7QWP - chains D and M of the 8 polymer chains in the assembly; structure by electron microscopy, 3.40 A resolution.

[Chain D]
Protein: DNA-directed RNA polymerase subunit beta'
Organism: Escherichia coli K-12
Notes: EC 2.7.7.6
Reference sequence: P0A8T7 (RPOC_ECOLI); numbering as in UniProt (aligned over 1-1407)
Sequence (1407 residues; row label = number of the first residue in the row):
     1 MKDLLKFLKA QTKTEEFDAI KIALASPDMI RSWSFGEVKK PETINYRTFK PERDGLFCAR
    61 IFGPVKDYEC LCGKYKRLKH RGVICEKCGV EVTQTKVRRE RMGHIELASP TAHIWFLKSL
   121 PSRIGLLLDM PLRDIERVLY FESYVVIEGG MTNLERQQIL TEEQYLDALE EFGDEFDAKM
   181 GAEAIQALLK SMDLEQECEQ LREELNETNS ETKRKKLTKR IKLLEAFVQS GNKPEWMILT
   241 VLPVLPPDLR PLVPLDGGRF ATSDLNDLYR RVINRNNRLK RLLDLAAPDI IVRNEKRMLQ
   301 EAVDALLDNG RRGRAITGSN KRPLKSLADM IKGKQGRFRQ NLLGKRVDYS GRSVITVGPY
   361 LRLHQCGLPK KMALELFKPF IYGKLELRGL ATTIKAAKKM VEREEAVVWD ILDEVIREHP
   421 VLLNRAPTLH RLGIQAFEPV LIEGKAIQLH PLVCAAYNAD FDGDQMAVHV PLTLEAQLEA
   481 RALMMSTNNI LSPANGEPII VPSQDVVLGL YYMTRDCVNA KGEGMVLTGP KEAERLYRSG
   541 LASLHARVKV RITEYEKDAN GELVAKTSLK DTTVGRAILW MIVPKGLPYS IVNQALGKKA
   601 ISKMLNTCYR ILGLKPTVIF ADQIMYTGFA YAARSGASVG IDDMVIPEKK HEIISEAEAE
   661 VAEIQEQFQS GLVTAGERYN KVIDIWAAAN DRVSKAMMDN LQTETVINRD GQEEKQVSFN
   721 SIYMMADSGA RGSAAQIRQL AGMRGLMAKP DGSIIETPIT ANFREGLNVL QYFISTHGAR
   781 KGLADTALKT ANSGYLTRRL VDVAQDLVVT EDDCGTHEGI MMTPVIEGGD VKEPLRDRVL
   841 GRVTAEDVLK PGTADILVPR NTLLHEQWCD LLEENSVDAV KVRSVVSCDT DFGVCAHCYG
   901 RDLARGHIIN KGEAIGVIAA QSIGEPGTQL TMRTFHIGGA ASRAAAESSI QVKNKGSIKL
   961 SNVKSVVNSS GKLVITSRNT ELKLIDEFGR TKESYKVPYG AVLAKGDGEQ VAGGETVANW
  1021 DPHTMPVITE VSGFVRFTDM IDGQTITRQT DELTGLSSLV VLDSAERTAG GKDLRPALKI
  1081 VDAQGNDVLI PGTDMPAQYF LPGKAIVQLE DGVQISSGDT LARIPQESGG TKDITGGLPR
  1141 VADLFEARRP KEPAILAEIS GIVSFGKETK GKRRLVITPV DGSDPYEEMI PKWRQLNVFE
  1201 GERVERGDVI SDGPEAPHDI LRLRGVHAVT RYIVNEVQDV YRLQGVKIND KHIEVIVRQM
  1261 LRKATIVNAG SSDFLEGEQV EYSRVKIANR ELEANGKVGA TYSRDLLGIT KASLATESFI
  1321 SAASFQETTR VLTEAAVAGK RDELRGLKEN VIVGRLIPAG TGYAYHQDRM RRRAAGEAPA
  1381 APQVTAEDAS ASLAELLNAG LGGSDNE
Not modelled in the structure: 1, 39, 934-946, 1050-1056, 1068-1074, 1089-1096, 1127-1132, 1377-1407
UniProt features mapped onto this chain:
  - binding site (Zn(2+)): Cys70, Cys72, Cys85, Cys88, Cys814, Cys888, Cys895, Cys898
  - binding site (Mg(2+)): Asp460, Asp462, Asp464
  - modified residue: Lys983 (N6-acetyllysine)
  - mutagenesis: Gln504 (Q504P: Resistant to antibiotics salinamide A and B), Asn690 (N690D: Resistant to antibiotics salinamide A and B), Met697 (M697V: Resistant to antibiotics salinamide A and B), Ala735 (A735T: Resistant to antibiotics salinamide A and B), Arg738 (R738C/H/P/S: Resistant to antibiotics salinamide A and B), Ala748 (A748E: Resistant to antibiotics salinamide A and B), Pro758 (P758S/T: Resistant to antibiotics salinamide A and B), Phe763 (F763C: Resistant to antibiotics salinamide A and B), Ser775 (S775A: Resistant to antibiotics salinamide A and B), Ala779 (A779T/V: Resistant to antibiotics salinamide A and B), Arg780 (R780C: Resistant to antibiotics salinamide A and B), Gly782 (G782A/C: Resistant to antibiotics salinamide A and B), 1 further mutagenesis entry in UniProt

[Chain M]
Protein: RNA polymerase sigma-54 factor
Organism: Klebsiella pneumoniae
Reference sequence: A0A0N9UTC1 (A0A0N9UTC1_KLEPN); residues 1-477 here = UniProt positions 1-477
Sequence (497 residues; numbered -19 to 477; the number before each row is that of its first residue; numbers below 1 keep their minus sign (Met-19 is residue -19)):
   -19 MGSSHHHHHH SSGLVPRGSH MKQGLQLRLS QQLAMTPQLQ QAIRLLQLST LELQQELQQA
    41 LESNPLLEET DLHDEVEAKE VEDRESLDTV DALEQKEMPD ELPLDASWDE IYTAGTPSGN
   101 GVDYQDDELP VYQGETTQTL QDYLMWQVEL TPFTDTDRAI ATSIVDAVDD TGYLTIQIED
   161 IVDSIGDDEI GLEEVEAVLK RIQRFDPVGV AAKDLRDCLL IQLSQFAKET PWLEEARLII
   221 SDHLDLLANH DFRTLMRVTR LKEEVLKEAV NLIQSLDPRP GQSIQTSEPE YVIPDVLVRK
   281 VSGRWTVELN ADSIPRLKIN QQYAAMGNSA RNDADGQFIR SNLQEARWLI KSLESRNDTL
   341 LRVSRCIVEQ QQAFFEQGEE YMKPMVLADI AQAVEMHEST ISRVTTQKYL HSPRGIFELK
   401 YFFSSHVNTE GGGEASSTAI RALVKKLIAA ENPAKPLSDS KLTSMLSEQG IMVARRTVAK
   461 YRESLSIPPS NQRKQLV
Not modelled in the structure: -19 to 14, 50-107
Construct notes: initiating methionine (-19); expression tag (-18 to 0); conflict Glu49 (Gln in A0A0N9UTC1)
From the paper describing this entry:
  - binding site for Non-Template promoter DNA: Met15, Ser379, Arg383, Arg455, Arg456
  - binding site for Template promoter DNA: Ser335
  - contacts within the chain: Thr30-Arg336, Arg336-Asn337
  - mutagenesis - P17A: abolished binding to activators (citing earlier work)

[How chain D and chain M interact]
Residue-residue contacts (38):
  Lys2(D) with Ile165(M)
  Leu4(D) with Ile165(M), hydrophobic
  Leu8(D) with Ala139(M), hydrophobic; Thr142(M)
  Lys9(D) with Asp135(M), salt bridge
  Phe49(D) with Tyr271(M), hydrophobic
  Tyr68(D) with Asp146(M)
  Arg77(D) with Asp146(M), hydrogen bond (side chain-backbone); Ala147(M); Thr155(M); Ile156(M)
  Leu78(D) with Ser143(M); Asp146(M), hydrogen bond (backbone-side chain)
  Lys79(D) with Asp160(M)
  Arg81(D) with Ser164(M); Ile165(M)
  Pro251(D) with Val111(M), hydrophobic
  Val253(D) with Pro110(M); Tyr112(M), hydrophobic
  Pro254(D) with Tyr112(M)
  Gly257(D) with Glu270(M)
  Arg278(D) with Glu42(M)
  Arg281(D) with Glu42(M), salt bridge
  Leu282(D) with Glu42(M); Ser43(M)
  Pro288(D) with Phe318(M)
  Ile291(D) with Tyr303(M), hydrophobic; Met306(M), hydrophobic
  Asn294(D) with Tyr303(M), hydrogen bond
  Lys325(D) with Glu108(M); Leu109(M); Pro110(M)
  Met330(D) with Pro110(M), hydrophobic
  Thr393(D) with Arg181(M)
  Ile394(D) with Trp126(M), hydrophobic; Leu130(M), hydrophobic
  Lys395(D) with Phe185(M)
  Lys398(D) with Trp126(M)
Also at the interface, not in a pair above, chain D (33 interface residues in all): Leu5, Leu249, Asp264, Leu265, Ile290, Glu295, Gln335
Also at the interface, not in a pair above, chain M (35 interface residues in all): Leu47, Tyr123, Gln127, Val148, Asp149, Arg184, Asp186, Asp315

[Overview]
33 residues of chain D and 35 residues of chain M are in contact, with 3 hydrogen bonds and 2 salt bridges.
Polar contacts include Lys9(D)-Asp135(M), Arg281(D)-Glu42(M) and Arg77(D)-Asp146(M). From the paper: a binding
site for Non-Template promoter DNA at Met15(M), Ser379(M) and Arg383(M) among others; P17A of chain M
abolishes binding to activators.
Here chain D is DNA-directed RNA polymerase subunit beta' (Escherichia coli K-12) and chain M is RNA
polymerase sigma-54 factor (Klebsiella pneumoniae). Entry 7QWP (CryoEM structure of bacterial transcription
close complex (RPc)) was determined by electron microscopy (same publication as 7QV9 and 7QXI).
